PDB entry 9G2B | electron microscopy, 3.20 A resolution | chains A and H of the 15 polymer chains in the assembly

# Chain A
Protein: DNA-directed RNA polymerase I subunit RPA190
From: Saccharomyces cerevisiae
Notes: EC 2.7.7.6
UniProt: P10964 (RPA1_YEAST); numbering as in UniProt (aligned over 1-1664)
Chain sequence (1664 residues; numbered 1 to 1664; the number before each row is that of its first residue):
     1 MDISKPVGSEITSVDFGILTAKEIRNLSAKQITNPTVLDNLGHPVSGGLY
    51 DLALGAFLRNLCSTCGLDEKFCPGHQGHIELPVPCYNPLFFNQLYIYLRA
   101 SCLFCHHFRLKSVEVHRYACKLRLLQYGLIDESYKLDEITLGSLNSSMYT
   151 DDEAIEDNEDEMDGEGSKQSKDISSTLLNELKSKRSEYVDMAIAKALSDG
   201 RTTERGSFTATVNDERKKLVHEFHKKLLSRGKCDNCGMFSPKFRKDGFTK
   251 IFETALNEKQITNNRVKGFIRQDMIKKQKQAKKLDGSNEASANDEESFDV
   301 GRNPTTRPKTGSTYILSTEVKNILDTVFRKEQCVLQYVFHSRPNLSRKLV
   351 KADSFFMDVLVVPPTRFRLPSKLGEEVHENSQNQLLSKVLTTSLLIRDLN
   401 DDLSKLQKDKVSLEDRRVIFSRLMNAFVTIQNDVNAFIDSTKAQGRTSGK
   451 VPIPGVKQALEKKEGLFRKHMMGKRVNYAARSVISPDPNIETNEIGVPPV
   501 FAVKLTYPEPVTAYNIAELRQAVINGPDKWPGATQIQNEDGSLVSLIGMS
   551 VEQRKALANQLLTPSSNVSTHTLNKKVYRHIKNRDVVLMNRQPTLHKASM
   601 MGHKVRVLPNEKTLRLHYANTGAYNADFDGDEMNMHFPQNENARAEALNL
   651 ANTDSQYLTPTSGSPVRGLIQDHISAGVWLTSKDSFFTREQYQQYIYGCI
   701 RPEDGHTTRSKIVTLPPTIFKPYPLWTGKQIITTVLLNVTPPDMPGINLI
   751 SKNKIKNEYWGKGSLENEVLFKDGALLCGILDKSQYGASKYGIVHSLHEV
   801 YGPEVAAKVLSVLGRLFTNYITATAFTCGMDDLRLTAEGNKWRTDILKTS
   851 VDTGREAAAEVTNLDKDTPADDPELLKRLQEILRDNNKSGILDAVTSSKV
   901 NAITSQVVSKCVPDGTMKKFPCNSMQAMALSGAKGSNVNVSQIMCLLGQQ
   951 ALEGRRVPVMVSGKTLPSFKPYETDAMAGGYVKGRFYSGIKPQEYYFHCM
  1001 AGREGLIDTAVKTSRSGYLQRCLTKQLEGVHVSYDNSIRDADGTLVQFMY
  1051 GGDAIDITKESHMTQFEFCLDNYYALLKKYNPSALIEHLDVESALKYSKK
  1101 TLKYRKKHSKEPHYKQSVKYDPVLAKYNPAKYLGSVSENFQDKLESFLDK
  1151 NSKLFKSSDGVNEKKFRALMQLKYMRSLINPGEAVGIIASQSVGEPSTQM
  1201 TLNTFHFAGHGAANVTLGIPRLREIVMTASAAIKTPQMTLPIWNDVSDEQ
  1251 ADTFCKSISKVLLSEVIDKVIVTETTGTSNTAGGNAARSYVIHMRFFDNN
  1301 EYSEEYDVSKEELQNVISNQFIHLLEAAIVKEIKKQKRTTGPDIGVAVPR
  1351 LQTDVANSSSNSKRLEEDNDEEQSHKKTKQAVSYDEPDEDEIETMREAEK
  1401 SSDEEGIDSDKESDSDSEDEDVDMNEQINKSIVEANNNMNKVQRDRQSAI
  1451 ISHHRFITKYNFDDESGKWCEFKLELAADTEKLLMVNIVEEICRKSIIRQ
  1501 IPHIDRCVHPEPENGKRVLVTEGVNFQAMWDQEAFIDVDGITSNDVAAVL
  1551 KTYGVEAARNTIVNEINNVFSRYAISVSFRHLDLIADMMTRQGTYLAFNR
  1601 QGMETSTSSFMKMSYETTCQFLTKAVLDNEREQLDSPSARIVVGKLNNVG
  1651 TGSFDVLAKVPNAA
Disordered / not traced: 142-173, 269-311, 446-450, 1154-1159, 1201-1213, 1278-1286, 1339-1432, 1664
Bound ions: Zn2+ site 1: Cys62, Cys65, Cys72, His75; Zn2+ site 2: Cys102, Cys105, Cys233, Cys236; Mg2+: Asp627, Asp629, Asp631
Curated features (UniProtKB/Swiss-Prot):
  - region: Pro992 to Glu1004 (Bridging helix)
  - binding site (Zn(2+)): Cys62, Cys65, Cys72, His75, Cys102, Cys105, Cys233, Cys236
  - binding site (Mg(2+)): Asp627, Asp629, Asp631
  - modified residue (Phosphoserine): Ser889, Ser1636
From the paper describing this entry:
  - specificity-determining residues: Pro593 (proposed by the authors, not directly observed)

# Chain H
Protein: DNA-directed RNA polymerases I, II, and III subunit RPABC3
From: Saccharomyces cerevisiae
UniProt: P20436 (RPAB3_YEAST); residue numbers follow UniProt; this construct covers 1-146
Chain sequence (146 residues; each row starts with the number of its first residue):
     1 MSNTLFDDIFQVSEVDPGRYNKVCRIEAASTTQDQCKLTLDINVELFPVA
    51 AQDSLTVTIASSLNLEDTPANDSSATRSWRPPQAGDRSLADDYDYVMYGT
   101 AYKFEEVSKDLIAVYYSFGGLLMRLEGNYRNLNNLKQENAYLLIRR
Disordered / not traced: 1-2, 65-77
Curated features (UniProtKB/Swiss-Prot):
  - region: Asp16 to Thr39 (Non-specific ssDNA binding)
  - modified residue: Ser2 (N-acetylserine), Thr68 (Phosphothreonine)

# How chain A and chain H interact
Residue-residue contacts (56; chain A residue first):
  Ser682(A) - Tyr20(H)
  Lys683(A) - Tyr20(H)
  Lys683(A) - Val23(H)
  Lys683(A) - Asp41(H)  salt bridge
  Lys683(A) - Gly120(H)
  Lys683(A) - Leu122(H)
  Asp684(A) - Tyr20(H)
  Asp684(A) - Asn21(H)  hydrogen bond (side chain-backbone)
  Asp684(A) - Lys22(H)  hydrogen bond (backbone-side chain)
  Asp684(A) - Val23(H)
  Phe686(A) - Val23(H)  hydrophobic
  Phe686(A) - Asn43(H)
  Pro716(A) - Tyr98(H)  hydrophobic
  Pro717(A) - Trp79(H)
  Pro717(A) - Tyr98(H)
  Thr718(A) - Met97(H)
  Thr718(A) - Tyr98(H)  hydrogen bond (backbone-backbone)
  Thr718(A) - Phe118(H)
  Thr718(A) - Gly119(H)
  Ile719(A) - Asn43(H)
  Ile719(A) - Tyr95(H)  hydrophobic
  Ile719(A) - Val96(H)
  Phe720(A) - Trp79(H)
  Phe720(A) - Val96(H)  hydrogen bond (backbone-backbone)
  Phe720(A) - Tyr98(H)  hydrophobic
  Phe720(A) - Tyr141(H)  hydrophobic
  Lys721(A) - Ala90(H)  hydrogen bond (side chain-backbone)
  Lys721(A) - Tyr93(H)  hydrogen bond (side chain-backbone)
  Lys721(A) - Asp94(H)
  Lys721(A) - Tyr95(H)
  Lys721(A) - Val96(H)
  Pro722(A) - Leu46(H)
  Tyr723(A) - Leu46(H)  hydrophobic
  Pro724(A) - Trp79(H)  hydrophobic
  Leu725(A) - Leu46(H)  hydrophobic
  Trp726(A) - Trp79(H)  hydrophobic
  Thr727(A) - Gly119(H)
  Lys729(A) - Gly119(H)
  Lys729(A) - Gly120(H)
  Gln730(A) - Gly119(H)
  Trp760(A) - Gly18(H)
  Trp760(A) - Tyr20(H)
  Gly761(A) - Gly18(H)
  Lys762(A) - Asp16(H)
  Lys762(A) - Arg25(H)
  Gly763(A) - Arg25(H)
  Glu766(A) - Tyr20(H)
  Glu766(A) - Leu122(H)
  Leu770(A) - Tyr102(H)  hydrophobic
  Lys772(A) - Tyr102(H)
  Lys772(A) - Gln137(H)
  Leu777(A) - Ser117(H)  hydrogen bond (backbone-side chain)
  Leu777(A) - Gly120(H)
  Leu777(A) - Leu122(H)
  Lys919(A) - Arg19(H)
  Phe920(A) - Arg19(H)
Also at the interface, not in a pair above, chain A (32 interface residues in all): Arg689, Ser764, Cys778, Pro921
Also at the interface, not in a pair above, chain H (32 interface residues in all): Leu63, Pro81, Asp91, Ala101, Leu121

# Summary
The chain A/chain H interface involves 32 residues from each chain; the contacts include 7 hydrogen bonds and
1 salt bridge. Polar contacts include Lys683(A)-Asp41(H), Asp684(A)-Asn21(H) and Asp684(A)-Lys22(H). Cys62(A),
Cys65(A), Cys72(A) and His75(A) form the Zn2+ site 1. UniProt lists 8 Zn2+-binding residues and 3 Mg2+-binding
residues on chain A. From the paper: the specificity determinant Pro593(A).
Here chain A is DNA-directed RNA polymerase I subunit RPA190 and chain H is DNA-directed RNA polymerases I,
II, and III subunit RPABC3, both from Saccharomyces cerevisiae. Entry 9G2B (Yeast RNA polymerase I elongation
complex stalled by an apurinic site, 12-subunit) was determined by electron microscopy, deposited together
with 9G1V, 9G1X, 9G23, 9G24, 9G26, 9G27, 9G29 and 9G2C.
